1G0O - chains B and C of the 4 polymer chains in the assembly; structure by X-ray diffraction, 1.70 A resolution.

== Chain B (and C) ==
Name: Trihydroxynaphthalene reductase
Source organism: Magnaporthe grisea
Notes: EC 1.1.1.252; chain C of this document is another copy of the same molecule, construct and numbering; everything in this record applies to it too
UniProt: Q12634 (T4HR_MAGGR); residues 1-283 here = UniProt positions 1-283
Chain sequence (283 residues; each row starts with the number of its first residue):
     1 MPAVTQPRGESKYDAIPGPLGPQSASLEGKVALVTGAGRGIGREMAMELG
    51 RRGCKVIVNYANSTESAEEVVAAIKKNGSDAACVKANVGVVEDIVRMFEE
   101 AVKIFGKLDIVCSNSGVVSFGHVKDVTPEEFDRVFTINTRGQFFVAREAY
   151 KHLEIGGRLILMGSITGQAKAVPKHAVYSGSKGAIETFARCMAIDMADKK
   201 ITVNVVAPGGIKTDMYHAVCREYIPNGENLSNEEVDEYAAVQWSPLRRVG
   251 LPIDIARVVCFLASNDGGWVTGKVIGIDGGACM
Not modelled in the structure: 1-11 (chain C: 1-2)
Construct notes: engineered mutation V241 (Ser in Q12634), Q242 (Ala in Q12634), R247 (His in Q12634)
Small-molecule neighbours:
  - NADPH (NDP; NADPH dihydro-nicotinamide-adenine-dinucleotide phosphate): G36, A37, G38, R39, G40, I41, G42, N59, Y60, A61, N62, S63, A86, N87, V88, G89, N114, S115, G116, V117, I137, M162, G163, S164, Y178, K182, P208, G209, G210, I211, T213, D214, M215, Y216
  - pyroquilon (PYQ): S164, I165, T166, Y178, P208, G209, G210, M215, Y216, V219, C220, Y223, W243, M283
Curated features (UniProtKB/Swiss-Prot):
  - active site: Y178 (Proton acceptor)
  - binding site (substrate): S164

== Interface between chain B and chain C ==
Pairs across the interface (93):
  V91(B) with P128(C), hydrophobic
  H122(B) with Y150(C); D195(C), hydrogen bond (side chain-backbone); D198(C), salt bridge
  V123(B) with F143(C), hydrophobic; R147(C); D195(C), hydrogen bond (backbone-side chain); M196(C), hydrophobic
  K124(B) with Y150(C); K151(C)
  V126(B) with F143(C), hydrophobic; F144(C); R147(C), hydrogen bond (backbone-side chain)
  T127(B) with F144(C)
  P128(B) with V91(C), hydrophobic; R140(C); F144(C), hydrophobic
  F131(B) with R140(C); F143(C), hydrophobic; F144(C), hydrophobic; F188(C), hydrophobic
  D132(B) with R140(C), salt bridge
  F135(B) with T139(C); F188(C), hydrophobic
  T139(B) with F135(C)
  R140(B) with P128(C); F131(C); D132(C), salt bridge
  F143(B) with V123(C), hydrophobic; V126(C), hydrophobic; F131(C), hydrophobic; A176(C), hydrophobic; V177(C), hydrophobic
  F144(B) with V126(C); T127(C); P128(C), hydrophobic; F131(C), hydrophobic
  R147(B) with V123(C); K124(C); V126(C), hydrogen bond (side chain-backbone); T127(C); P128(C)
  Y150(B) with H122(C); K124(C)
  K151(B) with K124(C)
  T166(B) with T187(C)
  G167(B) with T187(C), hydrogen bond (backbone-side chain); R190(C), hydrogen bond (backbone-side chain)
  Q168(B) with R190(C)
  A169(B) with R190(C)
  K170(B) with R190(C); I194(C)
  A171(B) with I194(C)
  V172(B) with I194(C)
  P173(B) with I194(C), hydrophobic; D195(C)
  K174(B) with D195(C), hydrogen bond (backbone-side chain)
  A176(B) with F143(C), hydrophobic; F188(C); C191(C), hydrophobic
  V177(B) with F143(C), hydrophobic
  S179(B) with T187(C); C191(C), hydrogen bond
  G180(B) with A184(C); T187(C); F188(C)
  G183(B) with T187(C)
  A184(B) with G180(C)
  T187(B) with T166(C); G167(C), hydrogen bond (side chain-backbone); S179(C); G180(C); G183(C)
  F188(B) with F131(C), hydrophobic; F135(C), hydrophobic; A176(C); G180(C)
  R190(B) with G167(C), hydrogen bond (side chain-backbone); Q168(C); A169(C); K170(C)
  C191(B) with A176(C), hydrophobic; S179(C), hydrogen bond
  I194(B) with K170(C); A171(C); V172(C); P173(C), hydrophobic
  D195(B) with H122(C), hydrogen bond (backbone-side chain); V123(C), hydrogen bond (side chain-backbone); P173(C); K174(C), hydrogen bond (side chain-backbone)
  M196(B) with V123(C), hydrophobic
  D198(B) with H122(C), salt bridge
Also at the interface, not in a pair above, chain B (43 interface residues in all): G121, H175, M192
Also at the interface, not in a pair above, chain C (43 interface residues in all): G121, H175, M192

== Overview ==
The chain B/chain C interface involves 43 residues from each chain, with 14 hydrogen bonds and 4 salt bridges.
Polar contacts include H122(B)-D198(C), D132(B)-R140(C) and H122(B)-D195(C). Chain B binds NADPH and
pyroquilon. UniProt lists active-site residue Y178(B) and substrate-binding residue S164(B) on chain B.
Chain B and chain C are both Trihydroxynaphthalene reductase (Magnaporthe grisea); the structure, Structure of
trihydroxynaphthalene reductase in complex with NADPH and pyroquilon, was determined by X-ray diffraction,
deposited together with 1DOH and 1G0N.
